Entry 8C3H (X-ray diffraction, 1.71 A resolution); this record covers chains A and D.

== Chain A ==
Molecule: Cereblon isoform 4
Organism: Magnetospirillum gryphiswaldense
UniProtKB: A4TVL0 (A4TVL0_9PROT); residues 1-124 here = UniProt positions 1-124
Sequence (124 residues; numbered 1 to 124; the number before each row is that of its first residue):
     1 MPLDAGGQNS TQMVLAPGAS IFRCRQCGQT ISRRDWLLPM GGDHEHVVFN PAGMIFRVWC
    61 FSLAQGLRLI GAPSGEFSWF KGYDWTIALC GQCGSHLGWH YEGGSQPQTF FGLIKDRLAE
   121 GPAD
Disordered / not traced: 1-19, 124
Ion coordination: Zn2+: Cys24, Cys27, Cys90, Cys93

== Chain D ==
Molecule: P3(40)
UniProtKB: P05067 (A4_HUMAN); residues 1-8 here correspond to UniProt positions 763-770 (UniProt number = residue number + 762)
Sequence (8 residues; each row starts with the number of its first residue):
     1 KFFEQMQN
Disordered / not traced: 1
Modified residues: Asn8 (l-3-aminosuccinimide; SNN)

== Interface between chain A and chain D ==
Residue-residue contacts - 22 pairs, chain A then chain D:
  Asn50(A) - Glu4(D)  hydrogen bond (side chain-backbone)
  Asn50(A) - Gln5(D)  hydrogen bond (side chain-backbone)
  Asn50(A) - Gln7(D)  hydrogen bond (side chain-backbone)
  Asn50(A) - Asn8(D)
  Pro51(A) - Gln7(D)
  Pro51(A) - Asn8(D)
  Ala52(A) - Glu4(D)
  Ala52(A) - Gln5(D)
  Met54(A) - Gln5(D)
  Phe56(A) - Gln5(D)
  Phe77(A) - Asn8(D)
  Ser78(A) - Asn8(D)
  Trp79(A) - Asn8(D)
  Trp85(A) - Gln7(D)
  Trp85(A) - Asn8(D)
  Ile87(A) - Met6(D)
  Leu89(A) - Met6(D)  hydrophobic
  His96(A) - Met6(D)
  Trp99(A) - Met6(D)  hydrogen bond (side chain-backbone)
  Trp99(A) - Gln7(D)
  Trp99(A) - Asn8(D)
  Tyr101(A) - Asn8(D)
Also at the interface, not in a pair above, chain A (15 interface residues in all): Ile70

== Summary ==
15 residues of chain A face 5 of chain D across their interface, with 4 hydrogen bonds. Among the polar pairs
are Asn50(A)-Glu4(D), Asn50(A)-Gln5(D) and Asn50(A)-Gln7(D). The Zn2+ site is built by Cys24(A), Cys27(A),
Cys90(A) and Cys93(A).
Chain A is Cereblon isoform 4 (Magnetospirillum gryphiswaldense) and chain D is P3(40); the structure,
Cereblon isoform 4 from Magnetospirillum gryphiswaldense in complex a long aspartimide degron peptide, was
determined by X-ray diffraction.
